PDB entry 7QU0 | X-ray diffraction, 1.62 A resolution | chain A

== Chain A ==
Protein: Na(+)-translocating NADH-quinone reductase subunit F
Source organism: Klebsiella pneumoniae
Notes: EC 7.2.1.1; fragment: FAD binding domain; engineered mutation(s): residues 129-407
Reference sequence: A6T526 (NQRF_KLEP7); residues 129-407 here = UniProt positions 129-407
Amino-acid sequence (281 residues; row label = number of the first residue in the row):
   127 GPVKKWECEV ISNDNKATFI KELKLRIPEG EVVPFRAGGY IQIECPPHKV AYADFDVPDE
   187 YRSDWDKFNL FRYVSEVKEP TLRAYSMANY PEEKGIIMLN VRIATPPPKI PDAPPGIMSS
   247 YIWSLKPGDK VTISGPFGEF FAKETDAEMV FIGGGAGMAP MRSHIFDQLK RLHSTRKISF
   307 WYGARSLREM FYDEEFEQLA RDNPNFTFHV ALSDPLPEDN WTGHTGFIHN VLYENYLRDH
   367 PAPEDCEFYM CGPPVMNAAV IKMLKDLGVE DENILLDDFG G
Not modelled in the structure: 406-407
Construct notes: expression tag (127-128); variant Ile236 (Val in A6T526)
Small-molecule neighbours:
  - F2L (N-[2,6-bis(fluoranyl)phenyl]ethanamide): Gly309, Ala310, Arg311, Ser339, Phe353, Ile354, Pro379, Val381, Met382
  - FAD (flavin-adenine dinucleotide): Tyr166, Arg209, Ala210, Tyr211, Ser212, Asn226, Val227, Arg228, Ala230, Thr231, Pro232, Pro233, Ile236, Ala239, Pro240, Pro241, Gly242, Ile243, Met244, Ser245, Ser246, Ala282, Ala285, Phe405

== Overview ==
Bound to chain A: flavin-adenine dinucleotide and compound F2L.
Chain A is Na(+)-translocating NADH-quinone reductase subunit F (Klebsiella pneumoniae); the structure, X-ray
structure of FAD domain of NqrF of Klebsiella pneumoniae, was determined by X-ray diffraction, deposited
together with 7QTY, 7QU3 and 7QU5.
